PDB entry 7D7Q | X-ray diffraction, 3.50 A resolution | chains A and B

Chain A (and B):
Molecule: Phosphodiesterase
From: Salpingoeca rosetta (strain ATCC 50818 / BSB-021)
Notes: EC 3.1.4.-; chain B of this document is another copy of the same molecule, construct and numbering; everything in this record applies to it too
UniProtKB: F2TZN0 (F2TZN0_SALR5); residue numbers follow UniProt; this construct covers 33-378
Amino-acid sequence (353 residues; row label = number of the first residue in the row):
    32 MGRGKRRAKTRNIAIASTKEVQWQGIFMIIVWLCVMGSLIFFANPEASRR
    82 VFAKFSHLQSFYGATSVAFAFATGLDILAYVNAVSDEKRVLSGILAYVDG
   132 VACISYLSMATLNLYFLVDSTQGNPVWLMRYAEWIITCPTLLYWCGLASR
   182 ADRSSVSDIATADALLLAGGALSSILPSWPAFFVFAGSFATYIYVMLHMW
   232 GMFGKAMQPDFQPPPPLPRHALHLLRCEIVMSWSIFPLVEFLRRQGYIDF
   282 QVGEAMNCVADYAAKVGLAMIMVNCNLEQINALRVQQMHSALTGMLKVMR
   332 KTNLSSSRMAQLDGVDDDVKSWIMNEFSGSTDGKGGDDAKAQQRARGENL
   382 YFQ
Disordered / not traced: 32-42, 321-384 (chain B: 32-43, 354-384)
Sequence notes: initiating methionine (32); expression tag (379-384)
Covalent attachments: retinal (RET) linked to K296
Ligand contacts: retinal (RET): Y162, E164, W165, T168, C169, L197, L198, G201, F216, Y223, W264, F267, P268, E271, D292, A295
What the authors report for this chain:
  - mutagenesis - I302A: unchanged catalytic activity

Chain A / chain B interface:
Contacting residue pairs (46; chain A residue first):
  S87(A) - H88(B)
  H88(A) - S87(B)
  H88(A) - S91(B)  hydrogen bond
  S91(A) - S91(B)
  S91(A) - F92(B)
  A95(A) - A95(B)  hydrophobic
  V98(A) - V290(B)  hydrophobic
  F102(A) - Y293(B)  hydrophobic
  F102(A) - A294(B)  hydrophobic
  F102(A) - V297(B)  hydrophobic
  F102(A) - M301(B)
  L106(A) - L106(B)  hydrophobic
  L106(A) - V304(B)  hydrophobic
  L109(A) - M301(B)
  L109(A) - L308(B)
  N113(A) - N305(B)
  N113(A) - L308(B)
  N113(A) - E309(B)
  N113(A) - I311(B)
  N113(A) - N312(B)
  V115(A) - I311(B)  hydrophobic
  V115(A) - R315(B)
  Y293(A) - F102(B)  hydrophobic
  M301(A) - G105(B)
  M301(A) - L106(B)
  M301(A) - L109(B)  hydrophobic
  N305(A) - N113(B)
  N307(A) - L308(B)
  L308(A) - N113(B)
  L308(A) - L308(B)  hydrophobic
  I311(A) - V115(B)  hydrophobic
  I311(A) - N307(B)
  I311(A) - Q310(B)
  I311(A) - I311(B)
  I311(A) - L314(B)
  N312(A) - N113(B)  hydrogen bond (side chain-backbone)
  N312(A) - A114(B)  hydrogen bond (side chain-backbone)
  N312(A) - V115(B)
  L314(A) - L314(B)  hydrophobic
  L314(A) - R315(B)
  L314(A) - Q318(B)
  R315(A) - V115(B)  hydrogen bond (side chain-backbone)
  R315(A) - L314(B)
  Q318(A) - L314(B)  hydrogen bond (side chain-backbone)
  Q318(A) - Q317(B)
  Q318(A) - Q318(B)
Other interface residues (no listed pair), chain A (25 interface residues in all): F92, A110, V290, A294, V304
Other interface residues (no listed pair), chain B (30 interface residues in all): V98

Overview:
Chain A and chain B form an interface of 25 and 30 residues respectively; the contacts include 5 hydrogen
bonds. Polar contacts include H88(A)-S91(B), N312(A)-N113(B) and N312(A)-A114(B). Retinal is covalently linked
to K296(A). From the paper: I302A of chain A leaves catalytic activity unchanged.
Both chains are Phosphodiesterase (Salpingoeca rosetta (strain ATCC 50818 / BSB-021)). Entry 7D7Q (Crystal
structure of the transmembrane domain and linker region of Salpingoeca rosetta rhodopsin phosphodiesterase)
was determined by X-ray diffraction together with 7CJ3 and 7D7P from the same study.
